PDB entry 9UDF | electron microscopy, 2.93 A resolution | chains C and D of the 6 polymer chains in the assembly

[Chain C]
Molecule: Na(+)-translocating NADH-quinone reductase subunit C
Source organism: Vibrio cholerae O395
Notes: EC 7.2.1.1
UniProtKB: A5F5Y7 (NQRC_VIBC3); residue numbers follow UniProt; this construct covers 1-257
Amino-acid sequence (257 residues; numbered 1 to 257; the number before each row is that of its first residue):
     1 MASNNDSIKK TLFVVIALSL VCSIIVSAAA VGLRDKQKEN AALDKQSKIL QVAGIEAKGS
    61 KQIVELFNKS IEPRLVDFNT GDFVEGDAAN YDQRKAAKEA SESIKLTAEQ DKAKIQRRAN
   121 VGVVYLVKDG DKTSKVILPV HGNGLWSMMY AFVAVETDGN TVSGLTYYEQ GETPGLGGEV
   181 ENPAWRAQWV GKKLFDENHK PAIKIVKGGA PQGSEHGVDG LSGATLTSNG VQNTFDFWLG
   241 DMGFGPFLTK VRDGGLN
Unresolved in the structure: 1-5
Swiss-Prot annotation at these positions:
  - modified residue: Thr225 (FMN phosphoryl threonine)
Ion coordination: Ca2+: Lys112, His141
Residues lining bound ligands: FMN (flavin mononucleotide): Ile205, Asp219, Gly220, Leu221, Ser222, Gly223, Ala224, Thr225, Leu226, Ser228
From the paper describing this entry:
  - conformationally variable residues (domain motion): Glu169 to Gly177

[Chain D]
Molecule: Na(+)-translocating NADH-quinone reductase subunit D
Source organism: Vibrio cholerae O395
Notes: EC 7.2.1.1
UniProtKB: A5F5Y6 (NQRD_VIBC3); residue numbers follow UniProt; this construct covers 1-210
Amino-acid sequence (210 residues; numbered 1 to 210; the number before each row is that of its first residue):
     1 MSSAKELKKS VLAPVLDNNP IALQVLGVCS ALAVTTKLET AFVMTLAVMF VTALSNFFVS
    61 LIRNHIPNSV RIIVQMAIIA SLVIVVDQIL KAYLYDISKQ LSVFVGLIIT NCIVMGRAEA
   121 FAMKSEPIPS FIDGIGNGLG YGFVLMTVGF FRELLGSGKL FGLEVLPLIS NGGWYQPNGL
   181 MLLAPSAFFL IGFMIWAIRT FKPEQVEAKE
Unresolved in the structure: 1-4
Ion coordination: 2Fe-2S cluster Fe: Cys29, Cys112 (shared with 2 residues of chain E)
Residues lining bound ligands: 2Fe-2S cluster (FES): Gly27, Val28, Cys29, Thr110, Asn111, Cys112

[Interface between chain C and chain D]
Residue-residue contacts (30):
  Thr11(C) with Pro67(D); Val70(D)
  Val14(C) with Pro67(D)
  Leu18(C) with Val74(D), hydrophobic; Ala77(D), hydrophobic
  Cys22(C) with Ser81(D)
  Ile25(C) with Val85(D), hydrophobic
  Val26(C) with Ser81(D); Ile84(D), hydrophobic
  Ala29(C) with Val85(D), hydrophobic; Gln88(D)
  Ala30(C) with Gln88(D)
  Leu33(C) with Ile89(D), hydrophobic; Ala92(D), hydrophobic
  Lys36(C) with Tyr93(D)
  Gln37(C) with Gln88(D); Lys91(D); Ala92(D)
  Asn40(C) with Lys91(D); Ala92(D), hydrogen bond (side chain-backbone)
  Asp44(C) with Tyr95(D), hydrogen bond
  Glu169(C) with Tyr95(D), hydrogen bond; Lys99(D), hydrogen bond (backbone-side chain)
  Gln170(C) with Lys99(D), hydrogen bond (side chain-backbone); Ser102(D)
  Pro174(C) with Lys37(D); Gln100(D); Phe104(D), hydrophobic
  Gly175(C) with Thr36(D), hydrogen bond (backbone-side chain)
  Leu176(C) with Ala33(D)
Also at the interface, not in a pair above, chain C (21 interface residues in all): Lys10, Val15, Glu172
Also at the interface, not in a pair above, chain D (27 interface residues in all): Thr40, Ile62, His65, Ser69, Ile78, Val103, Leu182
From the paper, about this interface:
  - interface residues, chain C: Glu169(C)

[In short]
Chain C and chain D form an interface of 21 and 27 residues respectively, with 6 hydrogen bonds. Polar pairs
include Asn40(C)-Ala92(D), Asp44(C)-Tyr95(D) and Glu169(C)-Tyr95(D). Bound to chain C: flavin mononucleotide.
Ligands of chain D: 2Fe-2S cluster. Lys112(C) and His141(C) coordinate Ca2+. From the paper: the interface
residue Glu169(C); conformational variability at Glu169(C).
Here chain C is Na(+)-translocating NADH-quinone reductase subunit C and chain D is Na(+)-translocating
NADH-quinone reductase subunit D, both from Vibrio cholerae O395. Entry 9UDF (Cryo-EM structure of
Na+-translocating NADH-ubiquinone oxidoreductase NqrB-G141A mutant from Vibrio cholerae reduced by NADH, with
bound ...) was determined by electron microscopy (same publication as 9U5G, 9UD3, 9UD4, 9UD5, 9UD6, 9UD8 and 4
further entries).
